Entry 2BRU (solution NMR); this record covers chains B and C of the 3 polymer chains in the assembly.

== Chain B ==
Name: Nad(p) transhydrogenase subunit alpha
From: Escherichia coli
Notes: EC 1.6.1.2; fragment: domain i, residues 2-394
Reference sequence: P07001 (PNTA_ECOLI); residues 1002-1394 here correspond to UniProt positions 2-394 (UniProt number = residue number - 1000)
Amino-acid sequence (401 residues; each row starts with the number of its first residue):
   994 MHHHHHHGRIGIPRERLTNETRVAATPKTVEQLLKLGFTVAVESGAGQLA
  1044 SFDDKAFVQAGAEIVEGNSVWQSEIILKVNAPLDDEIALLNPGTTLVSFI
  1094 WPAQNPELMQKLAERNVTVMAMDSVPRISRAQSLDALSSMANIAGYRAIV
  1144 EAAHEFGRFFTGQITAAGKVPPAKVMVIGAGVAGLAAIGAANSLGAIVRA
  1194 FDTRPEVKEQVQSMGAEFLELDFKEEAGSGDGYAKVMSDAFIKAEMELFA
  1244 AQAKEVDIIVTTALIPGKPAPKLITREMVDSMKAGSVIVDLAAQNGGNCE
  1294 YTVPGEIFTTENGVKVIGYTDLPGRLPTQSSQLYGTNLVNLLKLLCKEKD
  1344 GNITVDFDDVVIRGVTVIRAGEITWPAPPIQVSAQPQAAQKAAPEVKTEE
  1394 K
Disordered / not traced: 994-997, 1216-1229, 1377-1394
Small-molecule neighbours:
  - NAD (nicotinamide-adenine-dinucleotide): Arg-1120, Ile-1121, Ser-1122, Gln-1125, Ile-1171, Gly-1172, Gly-1174, Val-1175, Phe-1194, Asp-1195, Thr-1196, Arg-1197, Glu-1238, Thr-1255, Ala-1256, Leu-1257, Ile-1258, Pro-1259, Leu-1266, Val-1375
  - NADP (NAP; NADP nicotinamide-adenine-dinucleotide phosphate): Leu-1178, Glu-1199, Gln-1203
UniProt features mapped onto this chain:
  - binding site (NAD(+)): Arg-1120 to Ser-1122, Val-1175, Asp-1195 to Arg-1197, Glu-1238, Leu-1257

== Chain C ==
Name: Nad(p) transhydrogenase subunit beta
From: Escherichia coli
Notes: EC 1.6.1.2; fragment: domain iii, residues 286-462
Reference sequence: P07002 (PNTB_ECOLI); residues 10-186 here correspond to UniProt positions 286-462 (UniProt number = residue number + 276)
Amino-acid sequence (186 residues; numbered 1 to 186; the number before each row is that of its first residue):
     1 MHHHHHHSSQEVGEHREITAEETAELLKNSHSVIITPGYGMAVAQAQYPV
    51 AEITEKLRARGINVRFGIHPVAGRLPGHMNVLLAEAKVPYDIVLEMDEIN
   101 DDFADTDTVLVIGANDTVNPAAQDDPKSPIAGMPVLEVWKAQNVIVFKRS
   151 MNTGYAGVQNPLFFKENTHMLFGDAKASVDAILKAL
Disordered / not traced: 1-19
Small-molecule neighbours:
  - NAD (nicotinamide-adenine-dinucleotide): Val-71, Ile-130, Met-133
  - NADP (NAP; NADP nicotinamide-adenine-dinucleotide phosphate): Gly-38, Tyr-39, Gly-40, Val-43, Ala-44, Pro-70, Val-71, Ala-72, Gly-73, Arg-74, Leu-75, Pro-76, Gly-113, Ala-114, Asn-115, Asp-116, Thr-117, Ile-130, Met-133, Phe-147, Lys-148, Arg-149, Ser-150, Asn-152, Thr-153, Gly-154, Tyr-155, Gly-173, Asp-174, Ala-175

== Interface between chain B and chain C ==
Contacting residue pairs (24):
  Ile-1121(B) / Ala-131(C)
  Ser-1122(B) / Ile-130(C)
  Ser-1122(B) / Ala-131(C)
  Ser-1122(B) / Gly-132(C)
  Ser-1122(B) / Met-133(C)
  Ser-1122(B) / Pro-134(C)
  Arg-1123(B) / Gln-123(C)
  Arg-1123(B) / Gly-132(C)
  Arg-1123(B) / Pro-134(C)
  Ser-1126(B) / Met-96(C)
  Leu-1178(B) / Leu-75(C)
  Leu-1178(B) / Pro-76(C)
  Ile-1181(B) / Leu-75(C)
  Glu-1199(B) / Tyr-155(C)
  Glu-1202(B) / Arg-74(C)
  Gln-1203(B) / Gly-73(C)
  Gln-1203(B) / Arg-74(C)
  Gln-1203(B) / Leu-75(C)
  Gln-1203(B) / Tyr-155(C)
  Ser-1206(B) / Arg-74(C)
  Met-1207(B) / Leu-75(C)
  Met-1207(B) / His-78(C)
  Asn-1333(B) / Met-96(C)
  Lys-1336(B) / Glu-98(C)
Interface residues without a listed pair, chain B (16 interface residues in all): Asn-1135, Ala-1179, Gly-1182

== Overview ==
16 residues of chain B and 14 residues of chain C are in contact. NAD and NADP are bound between chain B and
chain C. UniProt lists 9 NAD+-binding residues on chain B.
Here chain B is Nad(p) transhydrogenase subunit alpha and chain C is Nad(p) transhydrogenase subunit beta,
both from Escherichia coli. Entry 2BRU (Complex of the domain I and domain III of Escherichia coli
transhydrogenase) was determined by solution NMR.
